Entry 1FZ4 (X-ray diffraction, 2.38 A resolution); this record covers chains A and E of the 6 polymer chains in the assembly.

[Chain A]
Molecule: Methane monooxygenase component A, alpha chain
From: Methylococcus capsulatus
Notes: EC 1.14.13.25
UniProt: P22869 (MEMA_METCA); numbering as in UniProt (aligned over 1-527)
Amino-acid sequence (527 residues; row label = number of the first residue in the row):
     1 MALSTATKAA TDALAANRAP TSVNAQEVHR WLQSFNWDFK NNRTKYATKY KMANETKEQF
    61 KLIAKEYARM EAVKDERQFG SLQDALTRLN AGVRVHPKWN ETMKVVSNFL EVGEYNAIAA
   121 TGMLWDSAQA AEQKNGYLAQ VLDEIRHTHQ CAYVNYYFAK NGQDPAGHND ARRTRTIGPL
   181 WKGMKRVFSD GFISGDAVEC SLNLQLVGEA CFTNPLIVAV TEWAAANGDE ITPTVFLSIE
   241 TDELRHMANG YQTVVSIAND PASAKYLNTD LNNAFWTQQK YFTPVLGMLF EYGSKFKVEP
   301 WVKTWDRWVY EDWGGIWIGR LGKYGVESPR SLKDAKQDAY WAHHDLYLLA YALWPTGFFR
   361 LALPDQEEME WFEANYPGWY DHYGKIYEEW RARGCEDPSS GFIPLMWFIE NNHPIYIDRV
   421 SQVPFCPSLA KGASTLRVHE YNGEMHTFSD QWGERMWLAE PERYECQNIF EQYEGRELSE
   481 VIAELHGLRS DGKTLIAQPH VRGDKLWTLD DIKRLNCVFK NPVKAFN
Disordered / not traced: 1-16
Metal / ion sites: Fe ion site 1: E114, E144, H147; Fe ion site 2: E209, E243, H246; Ca2+ near N527 (its only coordinating residue here)
Curated features (UniProtKB/Swiss-Prot):
  - active site: C151
  - binding site (Fe cation): E114, E144, H147, E209, E243, H246

[Chain E]
Molecule: Methane monooxygenase component A, gamma chain
From: Methylococcus capsulatus
Notes: EC 1.14.13.25
UniProt: P11987 (MEMG_METCA); residue numbers follow UniProt; this construct covers 1-170
Amino-acid sequence (170 residues; each row starts with the number of its first residue):
     1 MAKLGIHSND TRDAWVNKIA QLNTLEKAAE MLKQFRMDHT TPFRNSYELD NDYLWIEAKL
    61 EEKVAVLKAR AFNEVDFRHK TAFGEDAKSV LDGTVAKMNA AKDKWEAEKI HIGFRQAYKP
   121 PIMPVNYFLD GERQLGTRLM ELRNLNYYDT PLEELRKQRG VRVVHLQSPH
Disordered / not traced: 1-2, 169-170

[Interface between chain A and chain E]
Pairs across the interface - 91 pairs, chain A then chain E:
  R43(A) - R133(E)
  T44(A) - R133(E)  hydrogen bond (backbone-side chain)
  K45(A) - R133(E)
  A47(A) - R133(E)
  A47(A) - G136(E)
  A47(A) - T137(E)
  A47(A) - M140(E)  hydrophobic
  T48(A) - T137(E)  hydrogen bond (backbone-side chain)
  T48(A) - M140(E)
  K49(A) - M140(E)
  K49(A) - E141(E)
  K49(A) - N144(E)
  D196(A) - M140(E)
  Y266(A) - E141(E)  hydrogen bond (side chain-backbone)
  Y266(A) - N144(E)
  Y266(A) - L145(E)
  T269(A) - Y147(E)
  T269(A) - Y148(E)
  D270(A) - N144(E)
  N272(A) - Y148(E)  hydrogen bond
  N273(A) - Y147(E)
  N273(A) - Y148(E)  hydrogen bond
  R330(A) - Y148(E)
  T435(A) - Q167(E)  hydrogen bond (side chain-backbone)
  L436(A) - H165(E)
  L436(A) - L166(E)
  L436(A) - Q167(E)  hydrogen bond (backbone-backbone)
  R437(A) - L152(E)
  R437(A) - R156(E)
  R437(A) - H165(E)
  R437(A) - L166(E)
  V438(A) - V163(E)
  V438(A) - V164(E)  hydrogen bond (backbone-backbone)
  V438(A) - H165(E)  hydrogen bond (backbone-backbone)
  H439(A) - R156(E)
  H439(A) - V161(E)
  H439(A) - R162(E)
  H439(A) - V163(E)
  H439(A) - V164(E)
  E440(A) - V161(E)
  E440(A) - R162(E)  salt bridge
  Y441(A) - P42(E)
  Y441(A) - F43(E)
  Y441(A) - R159(E)
  N442(A) - P42(E)
  N442(A) - F43(E)
  N442(A) - R44(E)
  N442(A) - Y47(E)
  E444(A) - Y47(E)
  E444(A) - D50(E)
  Q451(A) - L152(E)
  W452(A) - Y148(E)  hydrophobic
  E454(A) - L152(E)
  E454(A) - R156(E)  salt bridge
  R455(A) - Y147(E)  hydrogen bond (side chain-backbone)
  R455(A) - Y148(E)
  R455(A) - T150(E)  hydrogen bond (side chain-backbone)
  R455(A) - L155(E)
  M456(A) - Y147(E)
  L458(A) - L155(E)  hydrophobic
  L458(A) - R156(E)
  L458(A) - R159(E)  hydrogen bond (backbone-side chain)
  L458(A) - V161(E)  hydrophobic
  A459(A) - R143(E)  hydrogen bond (backbone-side chain)
  A459(A) - Y147(E)  hydrophobic
  A459(A) - R159(E)
  E460(A) - R143(E)
  E460(A) - Y147(E)  hydrogen bond
  P461(A) - P42(E)
  P461(A) - R159(E)
  E462(A) - P42(E)
  E462(A) - I112(E)
  E462(A) - R143(E)  salt bridge
  E465(A) - T41(E)
  E465(A) - P42(E)
  E465(A) - R44(E)  salt bridge
  Q467(A) - D50(E)  hydrogen bond (side chain-backbone)
  Q467(A) - L54(E)
  E471(A) - N51(E)  hydrogen bond (backbone-side chain)
  Q472(A) - I6(E)
  Q472(A) - N51(E)  hydrogen bond
  Y473(A) - I6(E)  hydrophobic
  R476(A) - L4(E)
  R476(A) - G5(E)
  R476(A) - I6(E)
  E484(A) - G5(E)
  E484(A) - I6(E)  hydrogen bond (side chain-backbone)
  E484(A) - H7(E)  hydrogen bond (side chain-backbone)
  L485(A) - H7(E)
  F526(A) - H165(E)
  N527(A) - R162(E)  hydrogen bond (backbone-side chain)
Interface residues without a listed pair, chain A (49 interface residues in all): Y46, K265, S434, G443, M445, W457, V481
Interface residues without a listed pair, chain E (44 interface residues in all): S8, Y53, E108, L129, E132, L139, P151, G160, S168

[Overview]
Chain A and chain E form an interface of 49 and 44 residues respectively, with 20 hydrogen bonds and 4 salt
bridges. Polar pairs include E440(A)-R162(E), E454(A)-R156(E) and E462(A)-R143(E). UniProt lists active-site
residue C151(A) and 6 Fe cation-binding residues on chain A.
Chain A is Methane monooxygenase component A, alpha chain and chain E is Methane monooxygenase component A,
gamma chain, both from Methylococcus capsulatus; the structure, Methane monooxygenase hydroxylase, form III
soaked at ph 8.5 (0.1 M tris), was determined by X-ray diffraction (same publication as 1FYZ, 1FZ0, 1FZ1,
1FZ2, 1FZ3 and 1FZ5).
